3H7N - chain A; structure by X-ray diffraction, 3.00 A resolution.

Chain A:
Protein: Nucleoporin NUP120
Source organism: Saccharomyces cerevisiae
Reference sequence: P35729 (NU120_YEAST); numbering as in UniProt (aligned over 1-729)
Sequence (729 residues; each row starts with the number of its first residue):
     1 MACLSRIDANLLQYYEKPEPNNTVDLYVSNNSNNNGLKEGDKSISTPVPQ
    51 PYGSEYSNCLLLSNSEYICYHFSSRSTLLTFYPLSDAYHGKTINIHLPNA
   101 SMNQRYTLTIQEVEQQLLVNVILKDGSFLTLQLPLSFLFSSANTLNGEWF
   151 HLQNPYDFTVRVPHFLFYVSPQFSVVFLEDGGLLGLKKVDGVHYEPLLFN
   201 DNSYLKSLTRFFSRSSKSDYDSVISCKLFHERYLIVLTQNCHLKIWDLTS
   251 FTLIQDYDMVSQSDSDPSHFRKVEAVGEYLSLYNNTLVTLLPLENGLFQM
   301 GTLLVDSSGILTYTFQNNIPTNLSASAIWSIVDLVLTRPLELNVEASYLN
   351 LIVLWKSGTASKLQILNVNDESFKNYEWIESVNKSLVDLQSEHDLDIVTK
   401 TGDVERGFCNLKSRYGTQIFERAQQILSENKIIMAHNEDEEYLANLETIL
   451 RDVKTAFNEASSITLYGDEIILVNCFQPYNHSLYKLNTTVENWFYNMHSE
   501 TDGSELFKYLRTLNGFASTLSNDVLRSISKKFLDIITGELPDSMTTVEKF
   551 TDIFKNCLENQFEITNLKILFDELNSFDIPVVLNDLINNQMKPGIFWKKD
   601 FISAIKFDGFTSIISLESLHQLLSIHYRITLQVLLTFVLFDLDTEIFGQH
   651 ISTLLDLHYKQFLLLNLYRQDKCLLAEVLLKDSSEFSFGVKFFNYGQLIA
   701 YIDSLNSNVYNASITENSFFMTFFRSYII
Disordered / not traced: 30-52
UniProt features mapped onto this chain:
  - region: Leu131 to Leu152 (Leucine-zipper 1), Leu290 to Leu311 (Leucine-zipper 2)
  - modified residue: Thr417 (Phosphothreonine)
From the paper describing this entry:
  - mutagenesis - D641A: abolished binding to Nup133 NTD
  - mutagenesis - D641R: abolished binding to Nup133 Arg11Asp

In short:
The paper reports that D641A abolishes binding to Nup133 NTD; D641R abolishes binding to Nup133 Arg11Asp.
Chain A is Nucleoporin NUP120 (Saccharomyces cerevisiae); the structure, Structure of Nup120, was determined
by X-ray diffraction, deposited together with 3F7F.
